Entry 6HZ7 (electron microscopy, 4.30 A resolution (low resolution: residue-level contacts below are approximate; hydrogen-bond / salt-bridge calls are withheld)); this record covers chains M and N of the 14 polymer chains in the assembly.

Chain M (and N):
Protein: Protein McrC
Source organism: Escherichia coli (strain K12)
Notes: chain N of this document is another copy of the same molecule, construct and numbering; everything in this record applies to it too
Reference sequence: P15006 (MCRC_ECOLI); residue numbers follow UniProt; this construct covers 1-348
Chain sequence (348 residues; each row starts with the number of its first residue):
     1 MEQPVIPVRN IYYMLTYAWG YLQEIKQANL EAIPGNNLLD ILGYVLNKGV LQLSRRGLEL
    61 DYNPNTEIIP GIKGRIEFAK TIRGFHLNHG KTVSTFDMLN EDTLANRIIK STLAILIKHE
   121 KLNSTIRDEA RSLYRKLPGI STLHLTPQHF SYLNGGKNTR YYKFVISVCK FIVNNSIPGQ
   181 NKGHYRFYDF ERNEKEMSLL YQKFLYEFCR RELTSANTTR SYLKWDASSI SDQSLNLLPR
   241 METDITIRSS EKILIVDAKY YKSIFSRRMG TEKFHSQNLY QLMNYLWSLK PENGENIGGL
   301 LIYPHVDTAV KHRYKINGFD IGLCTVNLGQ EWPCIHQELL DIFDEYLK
Unresolved in the structure: 1-2, 22-27, 268-271
What the authors report for this chain:
  - catalytic residues: Asp-244, Asp-257, Lys-259 (proposed by the authors, not directly observed)

Interface between chain M and chain N:
Residue-residue contacts (38):
  Asp-226(M) / Ile-316(N)
  Asp-226(M) / Asn-317(N)
  Ala-227(M) / Lys-315(N)
  Ala-227(M) / Ile-316(N)
  Ser-228(M) / Lys-315(N)
  Ser-229(M) / Arg-313(N)
  Ser-229(M) / Tyr-314(N)
  Leu-237(M) / Phe-274(N)
  Leu-237(M) / His-312(N)
  Leu-237(M) / Tyr-314(N)
  Leu-238(M) / Tyr-314(N)
  Pro-239(M) / Leu-279(N)
  Pro-239(M) / Tyr-280(N)
  Arg-240(M) / Tyr-280(N)
  Phe-274(M) / Leu-237(N)
  Leu-279(M) / Pro-239(N)
  Tyr-280(M) / Pro-239(N)
  Tyr-280(M) / Arg-240(N)
  Tyr-280(M) / Tyr-280(N)
  Tyr-280(M) / Gln-281(N)
  Tyr-280(M) / Asn-284(N)
  Tyr-280(M) / Tyr-285(N)
  Gln-281(M) / Tyr-280(N)
  Met-283(M) / Asn-284(N)
  Asn-284(M) / Tyr-280(N)
  Asn-284(M) / Met-283(N)
  Tyr-285(M) / Tyr-280(N)
  Trp-287(M) / Trp-287(N)
  His-312(M) / Leu-237(N)
  Arg-313(M) / Ser-229(N)
  Tyr-314(M) / Ser-229(N)
  Tyr-314(M) / Leu-237(N)
  Tyr-314(M) / Leu-238(N)
  Lys-315(M) / Ala-227(N)
  Lys-315(M) / Ser-228(N)
  Ile-316(M) / Asp-226(N)
  Ile-316(M) / Ala-227(N)
  Asn-317(M) / Asp-226(N)
Other interface residues (no listed pair), chain M (30 interface residues in all): Trp-225, Asp-232, Leu-235, Asn-236, Met-241, Glu-272, Ser-276, Leu-323
Other interface residues (no listed pair), chain N (30 interface residues in all): Trp-225, Asp-232, Leu-235, Asn-236, Met-241, Glu-272, Ser-276, Leu-323

Summary:
Chain M and chain N each contribute 30 residues to their interface. The paper reports catalytic residues
Asp-244(M), Asp-257(M) and Lys-259(M).
Chain M and chain N are both Protein McrC (Escherichia coli (strain K12)); the structure, Structure of McrBC
without DNA binding domains (Class 3), was determined by electron microscopy together with 6HZ4, 6HZ5, 6HZ6,
6HZ8 and 6HZ9 from the same study.
